PDB entry 7F2Z | X-ray diffraction, 2.30 A resolution | chain A

[Chain A]
Name: Phenylacetaldoxime dehydratase
Organism: Bacillus sp. (strain OxB-1)
Notes: EC 4.99.1.7
UniProt: P82604 (OXD_BACSX); numbering as in UniProt (aligned over 1-351)
Amino-acid sequence (364 residues; each row starts with the number of its first residue):
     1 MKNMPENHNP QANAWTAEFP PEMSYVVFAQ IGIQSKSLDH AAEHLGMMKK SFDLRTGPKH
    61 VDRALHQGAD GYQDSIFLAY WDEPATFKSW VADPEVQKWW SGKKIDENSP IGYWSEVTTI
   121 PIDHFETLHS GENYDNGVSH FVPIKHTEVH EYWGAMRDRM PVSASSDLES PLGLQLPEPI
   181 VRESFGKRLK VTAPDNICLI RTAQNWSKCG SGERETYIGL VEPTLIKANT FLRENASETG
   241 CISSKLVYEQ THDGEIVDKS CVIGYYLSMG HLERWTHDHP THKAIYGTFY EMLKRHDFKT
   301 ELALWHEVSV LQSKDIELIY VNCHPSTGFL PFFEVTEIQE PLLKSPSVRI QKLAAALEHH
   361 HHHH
Disordered / not traced: 340-364
Differences from the reference sequence: engineered mutation Ala-85 (Glu in P82604); expression tag (352-364)
Bound ions: heme Fe near His-282 (its only coordinating residue here)
Residues lining bound ligands: heme (HEM): Leu-128, His-150, Glu-151, Tyr-152, Trp-153, Gly-154, Ala-155, Met-156, Ile-200, Thr-202, Gln-204, Val-221, Leu-225, Ala-228, Leu-232, Val-262, Tyr-266, Leu-272, Trp-275, Thr-276, His-277, His-282, Ile-285, Tyr-286, Phe-289, Leu-304, His-306

[Summary]
Bound to chain A: heme.
Chain A is Phenylacetaldoxime dehydratase (Bacillus sp. (strain OxB-1)); the structure, Crystal structure of
OxdB E85A mutant (form II), was determined by X-ray diffraction together with 7F2Y and 7F30 from the same
study.
